PDB entry 8ESH | X-ray diffraction, 2.72 A resolution | chains A and C of the 3 polymer chains in the assembly

[Chain A]
Molecule: HLA-A*02:01
From: Homo sapiens
UniProt: D2KZ37 (D2KZ37_HUMAN); residues 2-274 here correspond to UniProt positions 1-273 (UniProt number = residue number - 1)
Sequence (273 residues; each row starts with the number of its first residue):
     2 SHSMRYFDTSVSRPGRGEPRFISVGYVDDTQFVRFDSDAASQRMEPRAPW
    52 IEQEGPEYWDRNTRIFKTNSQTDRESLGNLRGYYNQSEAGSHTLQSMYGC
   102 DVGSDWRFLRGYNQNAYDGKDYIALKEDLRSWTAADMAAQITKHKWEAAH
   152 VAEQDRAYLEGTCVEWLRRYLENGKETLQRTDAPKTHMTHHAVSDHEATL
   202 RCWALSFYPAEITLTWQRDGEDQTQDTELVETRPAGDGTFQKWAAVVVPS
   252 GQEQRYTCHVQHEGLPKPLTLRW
Disordered / not traced: 42-43
Disulfide bonds: Cys101-Cys164, Cys203-Cys259
Sequence notes: engineered mutation Asp9 (Phe8 in D2KZ37), Ser24 (Ala23 in D2KZ37), Arg62 (Gly61 in D2KZ37), Asn63 (Glu62 in D2KZ37), Ile66 (Lys65 in D2KZ37), Phe67 (Val66 in D2KZ37), Thr69 (Ala68 in D2KZ37), Asn70 (His69 in D2KZ37), Ser77 (Asn76 in D2KZ37), Asn80 (Thr79 in D2KZ37), Leu95 (Val94 in D2KZ37), Ser97 (Arg96 in D2KZ37), Asn114 (His113 in D2KZ37), Asn116 (Tyr115 in D2KZ37), Ile142 (Thr141 in D2KZ37), Asp156 (Leu155 in D2KZ37)

[Chain C]
Molecule: CMV peptide
Sequence (9 residues; row label = number of the first residue in the row):
     1 ELNRKMIYM

[How chain A and chain C interact]
Contacting residue pairs - 46 pairs, chain A then chain C:
  Met5(A) with Glu1(C)
  Tyr7(A) with Glu1(C), hydrogen bond (side chain-backbone); Leu2(C), hydrogen bond (side chain-backbone)
  Asp9(A) with Lys5(C), salt bridge
  Ser24(A) with Leu2(C)
  Phe36(A) with Leu2(C), hydrophobic
  Tyr59(A) with Glu1(C)
  Arg62(A) with Glu1(C), salt bridge
  Asn63(A) with Glu1(C), hydrogen bond; Leu2(C), hydrogen bond (side chain-backbone)
  Ile66(A) with Leu2(C), hydrophobic; Asn3(C); Arg4(C)
  Phe67(A) with Leu2(C)
  Asn70(A) with Asn3(C), hydrogen bond (side chain-backbone); Arg4(C); Lys5(C), hydrogen bond (side chain-backbone)
  Thr73(A) with Lys5(C), hydrogen bond (side chain-backbone); Ile7(C); Tyr8(C)
  Asp74(A) with Lys5(C), salt bridge
  Glu76(A) with Tyr8(C)
  Ser77(A) with Tyr8(C); Met9(C), hydrogen bond (side chain-backbone)
  Asn80(A) with Met9(C), hydrogen bond (side chain-backbone)
  Tyr84(A) with Met9(C), hydrogen bond (side chain-backbone)
  Leu95(A) with Met9(C), hydrophobic
  Ser97(A) with Lys5(C)
  Tyr99(A) with Leu2(C); Asn3(C), hydrogen bond (side chain-backbone)
  Asn116(A) with Met9(C)
  Tyr123(A) with Met9(C), hydrophobic
  Thr143(A) with Met9(C), hydrogen bond (side chain-backbone)
  Lys146(A) with Tyr8(C)
  Trp147(A) with Ile7(C); Tyr8(C), hydrogen bond (side chain-backbone); Met9(C), hydrophobic
  Ala150(A) with Ile7(C), hydrophobic
  Val152(A) with Ile7(C), hydrophobic
  Asp156(A) with Asn3(C), hydrogen bond
  Tyr159(A) with Glu1(C), hydrogen bond (side chain-backbone); Leu2(C); Asn3(C)
  Thr163(A) with Glu1(C)
  Trp167(A) with Glu1(C)
  Tyr171(A) with Glu1(C), hydrogen bond (side chain-backbone)
Other interface residues (no listed pair), chain A (35 interface residues in all): Thr69, Gln72, Leu81
Interface features reported in the paper:
  - residue pairs: Asp9(A)-Lys5(C) (salt bridge), Arg62(A)-Glu1(C), Asn63(A)-Glu1(C), Asn70(A)-Lys5(C) (hydrogen bond), Asp74(A)-Lys5(C) (salt bridge)
  - interface residues, chain C: Met9(C)

[Summary]
Chain A and chain C form an interface of 35 and 8 residues respectively, with 16 hydrogen bonds and 3 salt
bridges. Polar pairs include Asp9(A)-Lys5(C), Arg62(A)-Glu1(C) and Asp74(A)-Lys5(C). The paper describes salt
bridges between Asp9(A) and Lys5(C) and Asp74(A) and Lys5(C); contacts between Arg62(A) and Glu1(C) and
Asn63(A) and Glu1(C); a hydrogen bond between Asn70(A) and Lys5(C). The paper reports the interface residue
Met9(C).
Chain A is HLA-A*02:01 (Homo sapiens) and chain C is CMV peptide; the structure, Structure of chimeric
HLA-A*02:01 bound to CMV peptide, was determined by X-ray diffraction, deposited together with 8ERX.
